PDB entry 3OE7 | X-ray diffraction, 3.19 A resolution | chains D and G of the 9 polymer chains in the assembly

# Chain D
Name: ATP synthase subunit beta
Source organism: Saccharomyces cerevisiae
Notes: EC 3.6.3.14
Reference sequence: P00830 (ATPB_YEAST); residues 3-478 here correspond to UniProt positions 36-511 (UniProt number = residue number + 33)
Sequence (484 residues; row label = number of the first residue in the row; numbers below 1 keep their minus sign (Ala-5 is residue -5)):
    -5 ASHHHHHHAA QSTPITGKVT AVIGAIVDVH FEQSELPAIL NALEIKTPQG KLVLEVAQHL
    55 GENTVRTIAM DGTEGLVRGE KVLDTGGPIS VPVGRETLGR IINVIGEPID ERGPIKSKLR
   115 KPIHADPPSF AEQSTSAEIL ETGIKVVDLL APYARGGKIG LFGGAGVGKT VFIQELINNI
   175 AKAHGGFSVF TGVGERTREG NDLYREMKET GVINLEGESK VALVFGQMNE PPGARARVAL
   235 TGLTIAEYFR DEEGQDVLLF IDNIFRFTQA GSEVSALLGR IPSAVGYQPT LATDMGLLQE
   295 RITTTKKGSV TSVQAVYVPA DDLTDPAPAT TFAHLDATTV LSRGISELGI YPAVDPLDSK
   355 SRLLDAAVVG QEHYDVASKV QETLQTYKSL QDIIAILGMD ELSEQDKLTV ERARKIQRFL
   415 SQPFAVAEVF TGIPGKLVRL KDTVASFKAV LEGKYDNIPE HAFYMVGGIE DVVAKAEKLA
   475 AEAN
Disordered / not traced: -5 to 5, 476-478
Differences from the reference sequence: expression tag (-5 to 2)
Curated features (UniProtKB/Swiss-Prot):
  - binding site (ATP): Gly157 to Thr164
  - modified residue: Thr79 (Phosphothreonine), Thr204 (Phosphothreonine), Ser340 (Phosphoserine)
Ion coordination: Mg2+: Thr164 (together with AMP-PNP)
Ligand contacts: AMP-PNP (ANP; phosphoaminophosphonic acid-adenylate ester): Gly158, Ala159, Gly160, Val161, Gly162, Lys163, Thr164, Val165, Glu189, Arg190, Glu193, Tyr311, Tyr345, Phe418, Ala421, Phe424, Thr425
What the authors report for this chain:
  - binding site for phosphate ion: Lys163, Arg190, Asp256, Arg260

# Chain G
Name: ATP synthase subunit gamma
Source organism: Saccharomyces cerevisiae
Notes: EC 3.6.3.14
Reference sequence: P38077 (ATPG_YEAST); residues 1-278 here correspond to UniProt positions 34-311 (UniProt number = residue number + 33)
Sequence (278 residues; row label = number of the first residue in the row):
     1 ATLKEVEMRL KSIKNIEKIT KTMKIVASTR LSKAEKAKIS AKKMDEAEQL FYKNAETKNL
    61 DVEATETGAP KELIVAITSD KGLCGSIHSQ LAKAVRRHLN DQPNADIVTI GDKIKMQLLR
   121 THPNNIKLSI NGIGKDAPTF QESALIADKL LSVMKAGTYP KISIFYNDPV SSLSFEPSEK
   181 PIFNAKTIEQ SPSFGKFEID TDANVPRDLF EYTLANQMLT AMAQGYAAEI SARRNAMDNA
   241 SKNAGDMINR YSILYNRTRQ AVITNELVDT ITGASSLG
Disordered / not traced: 60-70, 277-278
Differences from the reference sequence: engineered mutation Thr270 (Ile303 in P38077)

# How chain D and chain G interact
Contacting residue pairs (11):
  Ile275(D) - Ala274(G)  hydrophobic
  Pro276(D) - Thr270(G)
  Asp386(D) - Asn15(G)
  Ile390(D) - Ile16(G)  hydrophobic
  Ile390(D) - Ile19(G)  hydrophobic
  Ile390(D) - Leu83(G)
  Leu391(D) - Ile19(G)  hydrophobic
  Leu391(D) - Met23(G)  hydrophobic
  Asp394(D) - Lys81(G)  salt bridge
  Asp394(D) - Lys135(G)  salt bridge
  Glu395(D) - Lys81(G)  salt bridge
Also at the interface, not in a pair above, chain D (9 interface residues in all): Ser277, Ile387
Also at the interface, not in a pair above, chain G (11 interface residues in all): Met237, Gly273
The authors on this interface:
  - specific contacts: Leu391(D)-Leu83(G) (hydrophobic contact)
  - interface residues, chain D: Asp386(D)

# In short
9 residues of chain D and 11 residues of chain G are in contact; the contacts include 3 salt bridges. Polar
contacts include Asp394(D)-Lys81(G), Asp394(D)-Lys135(G) and Glu395(D)-Lys81(G). The authors report a
hydrophobic contact between Leu391(D) and Leu83(G). From the paper: a binding site for phosphate ion at
Lys163(D), Arg190(D) and Asp256(D) among others; the interface residue Asp386(D).
Here chain D is ATP synthase subunit beta and chain G is ATP synthase subunit gamma, both from Saccharomyces
cerevisiae. Entry 3OE7 (Structure of four mutant forms of yeast f1 ATPase: gamma-I270T) was determined by
X-ray diffraction (same publication as 3OEH and 3OFN).
